Entry 3ZMK (X-ray diffraction, 2.20 A resolution); this record covers chains A and C.

# Chain A (and C)
Molecule: Glutathione S-transferase E2
From: Anopheles funestus
Notes: chain C of this document is another copy of the same molecule, construct and numbering; everything in this record applies to it too
Reference sequence: G0XSZ1 (G0XSZ1_ANOFN); numbering as in UniProt (aligned over 1-221)
Chain sequence (223 residues; numbered -1 to 221; the number before each row is that of its first residue; numbers below 1 keep their minus sign (Ser-1 is residue -1)):
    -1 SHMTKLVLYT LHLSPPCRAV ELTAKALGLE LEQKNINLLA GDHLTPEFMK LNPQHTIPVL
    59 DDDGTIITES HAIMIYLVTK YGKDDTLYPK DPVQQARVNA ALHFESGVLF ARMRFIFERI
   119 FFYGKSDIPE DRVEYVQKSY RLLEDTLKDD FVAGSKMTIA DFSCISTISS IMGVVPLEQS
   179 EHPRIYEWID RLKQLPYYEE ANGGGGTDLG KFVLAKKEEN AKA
Not modelled in the structure: -1 to 2, 35-53 (chain C: -1 to 2, 36-54, 221)
Construct notes: expression tag (-1 to 0); conflict Lys154 (Asn in G0XSZ1)
Reported in the primary citation:
  - conformationally variable residues (helix shift): Phe113 to Glu128, Ala213 to Lys220
  - binding site for glutathione: Arg112, Glu116, Phe120 (from molecular simulation)

# Chain A / chain C interface
Residue-residue contacts - 49 pairs, chain A then chain C:
  Thr63(A) - Val91(C)
  Ile65(A) - Ala94(C)  hydrophobic
  Thr66(A) - Ala98(C)
  Glu67(A) - Ala98(C)
  Glu67(A) - His101(C)
  His69(A) - His101(C)  hydrogen bond
  Ala70(A) - Ala94(C)
  Ala70(A) - Asn97(C)
  Ala70(A) - Ala98(C)
  Ile73(A) - Gln93(C)
  Ile73(A) - Asn97(C)
  Pro90(A) - Tyr74(C)
  Val91(A) - Thr63(C)
  Gln93(A) - Ile73(C)
  Ala94(A) - Ile65(C)  hydrophobic
  Ala94(A) - Ala70(C)
  Asn97(A) - Ala70(C)
  Asn97(A) - Ile73(C)
  Ala98(A) - Thr66(C)
  Ala98(A) - Glu67(C)
  Ala98(A) - Ala70(C)
  Leu100(A) - His101(C)
  His101(A) - Glu67(C)
  His101(A) - His69(C)  hydrogen bond
  His101(A) - Leu100(C)
  His101(A) - His101(C)  hydrogen bond
  His101(A) - Ser104(C)  hydrogen bond
  Ser104(A) - His101(C)  hydrogen bond
  Ser104(A) - Ser104(C)  hydrogen bond
  Ser104(A) - Gly105(C)
  Gly105(A) - Ser104(C)
  Gly105(A) - Ala109(C)
  Val106(A) - Arg112(C)
  Ala109(A) - Ala109(C)  hydrophobic
  Arg110(A) - Arg112(C)
  Arg112(A) - Arg110(C)
  Arg112(A) - Tyr133(C)
  Phe113(A) - Ala109(C)
  Phe113(A) - Phe113(C)  hydrophobic
  Phe113(A) - Tyr133(C)  hydrophobic
  Glu116(A) - Tyr133(C)  hydrogen bond
  Tyr121(A) - Lys136(C)  hydrogen bond
  Asp129(A) - Arg130(C)  salt bridge
  Arg130(A) - Phe113(C)
  Arg130(A) - Asp129(C)  salt bridge
  Tyr133(A) - Arg112(C)
  Tyr133(A) - Phe113(C)  hydrophobic
  Tyr133(A) - Glu116(C)  hydrogen bond
  Lys136(A) - Tyr121(C)
Other interface residues (no listed pair), chain A (32 interface residues in all): Tyr74, Thr77, Lys78, Arg117
Other interface residues (no listed pair), chain C (31 interface residues in all): Lys78, Pro90, Val106, Arg117

# Summary
32 residues of chain A face 31 of chain C across their interface; the contacts include 9 hydrogen bonds and 2
salt bridges. Among the polar pairs are Asp129(A)-Arg130(C), His69(A)-His101(C) and His101(A)-His101(C). From
the paper: a binding site for glutathione at Arg112(A), Glu116(A) and Phe120(A); conformational variability at
Phe113(A) and Ala213(A).
Chain A and chain C are both Glutathione S-transferase E2 (Anopheles funestus); the structure, Anopheles
funestus glutathione-s-transferase epsilon 2 (GSTe2) protein structure from different alelles: A single amino
acid change ..., was determined by X-ray diffraction, deposited together with 3ZML.
